6DAE - chains A and C; structure by X-ray diffraction, 2.00 A resolution.

[Chain A]
Name: Calmodulin-1
From: Homo sapiens
UniProtKB: P0DP23 (CALM1_HUMAN); residues 1-148 here correspond to UniProt positions 2-149 (UniProt number = residue number + 1)
Amino-acid sequence (148 residues; row label = number of the first residue in the row):
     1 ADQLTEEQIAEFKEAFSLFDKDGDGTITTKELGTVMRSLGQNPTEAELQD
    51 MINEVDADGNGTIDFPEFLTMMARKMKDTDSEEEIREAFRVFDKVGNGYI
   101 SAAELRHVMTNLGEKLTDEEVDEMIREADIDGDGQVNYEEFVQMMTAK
Unresolved in the structure: 1, 147-148
Construct notes: engineered mutation V95 (Asp96 in P0DP23)
Bound ions: Ca2+ site 1: D20, D22, D24, T26, E31; Ca2+ site 2: D56, D58, N60, T62, E67; Ca2+ site 3: D129, D131, D133, Q135, E140
Curated features (UniProtKB/Swiss-Prot):
  - binding site (Ca(2+)): D20, D22, D24, T26, E31, D56, D58, N60, T62, E67, D93, N97, Y99, E104, D129, D131, D133, Q135, E140
  - modified residue: A1 (N-acetylalanine), K21 (N6-acetyllysine), T44 (Phosphothreonine), S81 (Phosphoserine), K94 (N6-acetyllysine), Y99 (Phosphotyrosine), S101 (Phosphoserine), T110 (Phosphothreonine), K115 (N6,N6,N6-trimethyllysine), Y138 (Phosphotyrosine)
  - cross-link: K21 (Glycyl lysine isopeptide (Lys-Gly) (interchain with G-Cter in SUMO2))
From the paper describing this entry:
  - disease-associated variants - D95V: abolished binding to Ca2+
  - disease-associated variants - D95V: decreased binding to Voltage-dependent L-type calcium channel subunit alpha-1C (chain C)
  - conformationally variable residues (side-chain flip): E104
  - contacts within the chain: M109-M144 (hydrophobic contact)

[Chain C]
Name: Voltage-dependent L-type calcium channel subunit alpha-1C
From: Homo sapiens
UniProtKB: Q13936 (CAC1C_HUMAN), isoform Q13936-37; residue numbers follow UniProt; this construct covers 1611-1644
Amino-acid sequence (37 residues; row label = number of the first residue in the row):
  1608 SNADEVTVGKFYATFLIQEYFRKFKKRKEQGLVGKPS
Unresolved in the structure: 1608-1611, 1635-1644
Construct notes: expression tag (1608-1610)

[How chain A and chain C interact]
Pairs across the interface (44):
  Q8(A) - F1622(C)
  E11(A) - E1626(C)
  E11(A) - R1629(C)  salt bridge
  F12(A) - F1622(C)  hydrophobic
  E14(A) - Q1625(C)  hydrogen bond (backbone-side chain)
  A15(A) - F1622(C)  hydrophobic
  A15(A) - Q1625(C)  hydrogen bond (backbone-side chain)
  L18(A) - Q1625(C)
  F19(A) - F1618(C)  hydrophobic
  F19(A) - T1621(C)
  M36(A) - K1617(C)
  Q41(A) - K1617(C)
  M51(A) - T1614(C)
  M51(A) - K1617(C)
  V55(A) - F1618(C)  hydrophobic
  I63(A) - F1618(C)  hydrophobic
  F68(A) - F1618(C)  hydrophobic
  M71(A) - V1615(C)  hydrophobic
  M71(A) - F1618(C)  hydrophobic
  M72(A) - Y1619(C)  hydrophobic
  M72(A) - F1622(C)  hydrophobic
  K75(A) - V1615(C)
  K75(A) - Y1619(C)
  M76(A) - Y1619(C)
  E84(A) - Y1619(C)  hydrogen bond
  E84(A) - L1623(C)
  A88(A) - L1623(C)  hydrophobic
  F92(A) - A1620(C)  hydrophobic
  F92(A) - I1624(C)  hydrophobic
  M109(A) - Y1627(C)  hydrophobic
  M109(A) - F1628(C)  hydrophobic
  L112(A) - F1628(C)
  G113(A) - F1628(C)
  L116(A) - F1628(C)  hydrophobic
  E123(A) - F1631(C)
  M124(A) - Y1627(C)
  M124(A) - F1628(C)  hydrophobic
  M124(A) - F1631(C)  hydrophobic
  M144(A) - Y1627(C)
  M144(A) - R1634(C)  hydrogen bond (backbone-side chain)
  M145(A) - L1623(C)
  M145(A) - Y1627(C)  hydrophobic
  M145(A) - K1630(C)
  T146(A) - R1634(C)  hydrogen bond (backbone-side chain)
Interface residues without a listed pair, chain A (36 interface residues in all): I27, L32, E54, I85, V91, E127, Q143
Interface residues without a listed pair, chain C (19 interface residues in all): G1616
Interface features reported in the paper:
  - interface residues, chain C: I1624(C), Y1627(C), F1628(C), F1631(C)

[In short]
Chain A and chain C form an interface of 36 and 19 residues respectively; the contacts include 5 hydrogen
bonds and 1 salt bridge. Among the polar pairs are E11(A)-R1629(C), E14(A)-Q1625(C) and A15(A)-Q1625(C). The
paper reports that D95V of chain A abolishes binding to Ca2+; interface residues I1624(C), Y1627(C) and
F1628(C) among others.
Chain A is Calmodulin-1 and chain C is Voltage-dependent L-type calcium channel subunit alpha-1C, both from
Homo sapiens; the structure, 2.0 Angstrom crystal structure of the D95V Ca/CaM:CaV1.2 IQ domain complex, was
determined by X-ray diffraction (same publication as 6DAD, 6DAF and 6DAH).
